Entry 6D3G (X-ray diffraction, 2.40 A resolution); this record covers chain A.

Chain A:
Molecule: Beta-lactamase
Organism: Citrobacter freundii
Notes: EC 3.5.2.6
UniProt: A2RP81 (A2RP81_CITFR); the construct lacks a stretch of the UniProt sequence and is renumbered around it, so the offset changes along the chain: 23-57 = UniProt 25-59; 59-103 = UniProt 60-104; 104-112 = UniProt 107-115; 113-240 = UniProt 118-245; 2 more segments
Amino-acid sequence (284 residues; each row starts with the number of its first residue; note: 2 numbers in that range are skipped by the numbering (no residue carries them; nothing is unmodelled there); a row labelled like 103A-103B holds insertion residues (103A, then the next letters in order)):
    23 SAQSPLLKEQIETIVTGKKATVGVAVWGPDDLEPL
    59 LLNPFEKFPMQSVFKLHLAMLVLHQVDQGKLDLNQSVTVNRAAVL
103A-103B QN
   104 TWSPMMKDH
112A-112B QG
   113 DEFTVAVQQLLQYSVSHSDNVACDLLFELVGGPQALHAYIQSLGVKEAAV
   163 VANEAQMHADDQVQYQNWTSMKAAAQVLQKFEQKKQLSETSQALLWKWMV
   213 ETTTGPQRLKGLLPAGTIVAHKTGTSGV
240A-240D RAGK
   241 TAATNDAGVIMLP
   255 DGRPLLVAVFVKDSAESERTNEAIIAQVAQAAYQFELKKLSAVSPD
Not modelled in the structure: 296-300
Covalent attachments: NXL104, bound form (NXL) linked to Ser70
Small-molecule neighbours: NXL104, bound form (NXL; (2S,5R)-1-formyl-5-[(sulfooxy)amino]piperidine-2-carboxamide): Gln69, Lys73, Trp105, Ser130, Asn132, Glu166, His170, Thr216, Arg220, Lys234, Thr235, Gly236, Thr237

Summary:
NXL104, bound form is covalently linked to Ser70.
Chain A is Beta-lactamase (Citrobacter freundii); the structure, PER-2 class A extended-spectrum
beta-lactamase crystal structure in complex with avibactam at 2.4 Angstrom resolution, was determined by X-ray
diffraction together with 6DGU from the same study.
